PDB entry 1KKL | X-ray diffraction, 2.80 A resolution | chains C and H of the 6 polymer chains in the assembly

== Chain C ==
Protein: HprK protein
From: Lactobacillus casei
Notes: EC 2.7.1.-, 3.1.3.-
UniProt: Q9RE09 (HPRK_LACCA); residues 128-319 here = UniProt positions 128-319
Chain sequence (205 residues; row label = number of the first residue in the row):
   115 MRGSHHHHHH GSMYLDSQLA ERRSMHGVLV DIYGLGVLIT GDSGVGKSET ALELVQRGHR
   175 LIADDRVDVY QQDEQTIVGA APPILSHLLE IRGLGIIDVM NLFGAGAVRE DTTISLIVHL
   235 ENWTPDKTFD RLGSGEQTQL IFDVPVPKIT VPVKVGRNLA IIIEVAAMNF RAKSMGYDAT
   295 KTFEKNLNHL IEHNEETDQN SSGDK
Not modelled in the structure: 115-133, 241-249, 311-319
Construct notes: expression tag (115-127)
Metal / ion sites: Ca2+: Ser162, Glu204
Curated features (UniProtKB/Swiss-Prot):
  - region: Leu203 to Asp212 (Important for the catalytic mechanism of both phosphorylation and dephosphorylation), Pro266 to Arg271 (Important for the catalytic mechanism of dephosphorylation)
  - active site: His140, Lys161, Asp179 (Proton acceptor), Arg245
  - binding site (ATP): Gly155 to Ser162
  - binding site (Mg(2+)): Ser162, Glu204
From the paper describing this entry:
  - catalytic residues: His140, Asp179
  - catalytic residues: Lys161, Arg245 (proposed by the authors, not directly observed)

== Chain H ==
Protein: Phosphocarrier protein hpr
From: Bacillus subtilis
UniProt: P08877 (PTHP_BACSU); residues 1-88 here correspond to UniProt positions 0-87 (UniProt number = residue number - 1)
Chain sequence (100 residues; row label = number of the first residue in the row; numbers below 1 keep their minus sign (Met-11 is residue -11)):
   -11 MRGSHHHHHH GSMAQKTFKV TADSGIHARP ATVLVQTASK YDADVNLEYN GKTVNLKSIM
    49 GVMSLGIAKG AEITISASGA DENDALNALE ETMKSERLGE
Not modelled in the structure: -11 to 2
Construct notes: expression tag (-11 to 0); engineered mutation Arg85 (Gly84 in P08877)

== Chain C / chain H interface ==
Pairs across the interface (17; chain C residue first):
  Phe297(C) - Met51(H)  hydrophobic
  Glu298(C) - Ala16(H)
  Leu301(C) - His15(H)
  Leu301(C) - Ala16(H)
  Leu301(C) - Met51(H)
  Leu304(C) - Ser52(H)
  Leu304(C) - Gly54(H)
  Ile305(C) - Ser12(H)
  Ile305(C) - His15(H)
  Ile305(C) - Gly54(H)
  Ile305(C) - Ile55(H)
  Ile305(C) - Ala56(H)
  Asn308(C) - Tyr37(H)
  Asn308(C) - Leu53(H)
  Asn308(C) - Gly54(H)  hydrogen bond (side chain-backbone)
  Glu309(C) - Ala56(H)
  Glu309(C) - Lys57(H)
Also at the interface, not in a pair above, chain C (8 interface residues in all): Asn302
Also at the interface, not in a pair above, chain H (14 interface residues in all): Asp11, Gly13, Ile14

== In short ==
8 residues of chain C and 14 residues of chain H are in contact, with 1 hydrogen bond. Its one hydrogen-bonded
contact is Asn308(C)-Gly54(H). Ser162(C) and Glu204(C) coordinate Ca2+. From UniProt: 4 active-site residues,
8 ATP-binding residues and Mg2+-binding residues Ser162(C) and Glu204(C) on chain C. The paper reports
catalytic residues His140(C), Asp179(C) and Lys161(C) among others.
Chain C is HprK protein (Lactobacillus casei) and chain H is Phosphocarrier protein hpr (Bacillus subtilis);
the structure, L.casei HprK/P in complex with B.subtilis HPr, was determined by X-ray diffraction (same
publication as 1KKM).
